4C7X - chain A; structure by X-ray diffraction, 2.29 A resolution.

# Chain A
Molecule: Transketolase
Source organism: Lactobacillus salivarius
Notes: EC 2.2.1.1
UniProt: Q1WQU8 (Q1WQU8_LACS1); numbering as in UniProt (aligned over 2-663)
Chain sequence (681 residues; each row starts with the number of its first residue; numbers below 1 keep their minus sign (Met-17 is residue -17)):
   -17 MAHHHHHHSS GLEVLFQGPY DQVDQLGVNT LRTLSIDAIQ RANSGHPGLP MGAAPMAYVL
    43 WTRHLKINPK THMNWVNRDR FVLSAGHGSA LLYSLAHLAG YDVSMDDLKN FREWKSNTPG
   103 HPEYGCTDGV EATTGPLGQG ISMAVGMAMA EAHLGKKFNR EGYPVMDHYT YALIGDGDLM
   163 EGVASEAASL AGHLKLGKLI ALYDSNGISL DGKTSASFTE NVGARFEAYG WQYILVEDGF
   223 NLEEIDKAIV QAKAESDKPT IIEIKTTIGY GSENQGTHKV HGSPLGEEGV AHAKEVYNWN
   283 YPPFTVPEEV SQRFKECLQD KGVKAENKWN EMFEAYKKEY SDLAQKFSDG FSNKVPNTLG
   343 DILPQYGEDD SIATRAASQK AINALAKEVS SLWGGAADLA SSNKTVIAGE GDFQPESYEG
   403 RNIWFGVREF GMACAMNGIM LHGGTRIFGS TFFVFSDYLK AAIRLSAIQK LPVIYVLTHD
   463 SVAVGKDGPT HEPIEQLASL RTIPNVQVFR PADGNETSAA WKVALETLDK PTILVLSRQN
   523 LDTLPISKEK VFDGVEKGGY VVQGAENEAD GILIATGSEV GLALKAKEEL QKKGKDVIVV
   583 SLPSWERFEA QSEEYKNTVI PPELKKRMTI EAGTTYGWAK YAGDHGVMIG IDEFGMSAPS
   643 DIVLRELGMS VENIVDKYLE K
Not modelled in the structure: -17 to 0, 663
Sequence notes: expression tag (-17 to 1)
Metal / ion sites: Mg2+: Asp158, Asn188, Ile190 (together with thiamine diphosphate)
Ligand contacts: thiamine diphosphate (TPP): Leu31, His69, Gly117, Pro118, Leu119, Gly157, Asp158, Gly159, Glu163, Asn188, Ile190, Ser191, Leu192, Ile250, His263, Ala379, Asp380, Leu381, Val409, Glu411, Phe434, Phe437, Tyr440, His473
What the authors report for this chain:
  - binding site for thiamine diphosphate: His69, Gly117, Leu119, Asp158, Gly159, Asn188, Leu192, His263, Asp380, Leu381, Val409, Glu411, Phe434, Phe437, Tyr440, His473
  - conformationally variable residues (loop rearrangement, side-chain flip): Asp158, Ile190 to Ala198, His263
  - Mg2+ coordination: Asp158, Asn188, Ile190
  - self-association interface (contacts with another copy of this molecule); pairs are residue here / residue on that copy: Glu163-Glu168 (water-mediated contact), Glu411-Glu163
  - contacts within the chain: Glu168-Glu411 (water-mediated contact)

# Summary
Bound to chain A: thiamine diphosphate. The Mg2+ site is built by Asp158, Asn188 and Ile190. From the paper: a
binding site for thiamine diphosphate at His69, Gly117 and Leu119 among others; Mg2+ coordination by Asp158,
Asn188 and Ile190.
Chain A is Transketolase (Lactobacillus salivarius); the structure, Thiamine Pyrophosphate Bound Transketolase
from Lactobacillus salivarius at 2.2A resolution, was determined by X-ray diffraction together with 4C7V from
the same study.
